Entry 2PYL (X-ray diffraction, 2.20 A resolution); this record covers chains X and A of the 3 polymer chains in the assembly.

# Chain X
Molecule: 11-nt DNA strand
Sequence (11 nucleotides; numbered 1 to 11; the number before each row is that of its first residue):
     1 GACTGCTTACX
Modified residues: 2DA (2',3'-dideoxyadenosine-5'-monophosphate) at position 11

# Chain A
Molecule: DNA polymerase
Source organism: Bacillus phage phi29
Notes: EC 2.7.7.7
Reference sequence: P03680 (DPOL_BPPH2); residue numbers follow UniProt; this construct covers 1-575
Chain sequence (575 residues; row label = number of the first residue in the row):
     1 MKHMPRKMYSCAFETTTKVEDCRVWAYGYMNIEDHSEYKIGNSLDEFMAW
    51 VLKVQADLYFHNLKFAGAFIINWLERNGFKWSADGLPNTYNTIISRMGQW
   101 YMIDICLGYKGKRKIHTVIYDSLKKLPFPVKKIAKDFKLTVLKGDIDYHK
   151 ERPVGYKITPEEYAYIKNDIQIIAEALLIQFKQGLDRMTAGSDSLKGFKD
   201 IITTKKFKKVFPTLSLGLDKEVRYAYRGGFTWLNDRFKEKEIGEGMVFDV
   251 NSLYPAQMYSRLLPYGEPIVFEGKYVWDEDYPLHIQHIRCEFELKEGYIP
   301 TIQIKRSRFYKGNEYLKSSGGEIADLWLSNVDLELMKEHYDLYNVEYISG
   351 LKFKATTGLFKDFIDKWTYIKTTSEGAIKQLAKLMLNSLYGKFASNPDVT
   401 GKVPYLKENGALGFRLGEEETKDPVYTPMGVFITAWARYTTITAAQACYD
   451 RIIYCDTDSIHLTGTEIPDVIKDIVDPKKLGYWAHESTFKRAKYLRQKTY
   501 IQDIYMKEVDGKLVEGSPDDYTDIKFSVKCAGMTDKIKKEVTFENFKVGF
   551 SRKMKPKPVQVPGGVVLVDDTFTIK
Not modelled in the structure: 1-4
Construct notes: engineered mutation Ala12 (Asp in P03680), Ala66 (Asp in P03680)
Metal / ion sites: Mg2+ site 1: Asp249, Asp458 (together with dTTP)
Small-molecule neighbours: dTTP (TTP): Asp249, Val250, Ser252, Leu253, Tyr254, Pro255, Lys371, Lys383, Asn387, Tyr390, Thr457, Asp458
From the paper describing this entry:
  - binding site for the 11-nt DNA strand (chain X): Lys498, Tyr500
  - binding site for dTTP: Tyr254, Lys371, Lys383

# How chain X and chain A interact
Pairs across the interface - 23 pairs, chain X then chain A:
  DC6(X) - Lys402(A)  salt bridge to the phosphate
  DT7(X) - Lys64(A)  salt bridge to the phosphate
  DT7(X) - Met97(A)  base contact
  DT7(X) - Lys402(A)  salt bridge to the phosphate
  DT7(X) - Pro558(A)  sugar contact
  DT8(X) - Gly532(A)  base contact
  DT8(X) - Thr534(A)  phosphate contact
  DA9(X) - Cys530(A)  phosphate contact
  DA9(X) - Ala531(A)  sugar contact
  DA9(X) - Gly532(A)  hydrogen bond to the sugar
  DA9(X) - Met533(A)  sugar contact
  DA9(X) - Thr534(A)  phosphate contact
  DA9(X) - Lys538(A)  phosphate contact
  DC10(X) - Asp456(A)  phosphate contact
  DC10(X) - Lys498(A)  hydrogen bond to the base
  DC10(X) - Val528(A)  phosphate contact
  DC10(X) - Lys529(A)  phosphate contact
  DC10(X) - Cys530(A)  hydrogen bond to the phosphate
  DC10(X) - Lys538(A)  salt bridge to the phosphate
  2DA_11(X) - Asp456(A)  phosphate contact
  2DA_11(X) - Asp458(A)  sugar contact
  2DA_11(X) - Tyr500(A)  hydrogen bond to the phosphate
  2DA_11(X) - Lys529(A)  salt bridge to the phosphate
Other interface residues (no listed pair), chain A (18 interface residues in all): Thr457, Lys555

# Overview
Chain X and chain A form an interface of 6 and 18 residues respectively; the contacts include 4 hydrogen bonds
and 5 salt bridges. Polar pairs include DC10(X)-Lys498(A), DA9(X)-Gly532(A) and DC10(X)-Cys530(A). From the
paper: a binding site for dTTP at Tyr254(A), Lys371(A) and Lys383(A); a binding site for the 11-nt DNA strand
(chain X) at Lys498(A) and Tyr500(A).
Here chain X is an 11-nt DNA strand and chain A is DNA polymerase (Bacillus phage phi29). Entry 2PYL (Phi29
DNA polymerase complexed with primer-template DNA and incoming nucleotide substrates (ternary complex)) was
determined by X-ray diffraction, deposited together with 2PY5, 2PYJ and 2PZS.
